Entry 7N1H (electron microscopy, 4.30 A resolution (low resolution: residue-level contacts below are approximate; hydrogen-bond / salt-bridge calls are withheld)); this record covers chains C and G of the 16 polymer chains in the assembly.

Chain C:
Molecule: E1 envelope glycoprotein
Source organism: Venezuelan equine encephalitis virus
Reference sequence: A0A0C4MX98 (A0A0C4MX98_9VIRU); residues 1-442 here correspond to UniProt positions 814-1255 (UniProt number = residue number + 813)
Sequence (442 residues; each row starts with the number of its first residue):
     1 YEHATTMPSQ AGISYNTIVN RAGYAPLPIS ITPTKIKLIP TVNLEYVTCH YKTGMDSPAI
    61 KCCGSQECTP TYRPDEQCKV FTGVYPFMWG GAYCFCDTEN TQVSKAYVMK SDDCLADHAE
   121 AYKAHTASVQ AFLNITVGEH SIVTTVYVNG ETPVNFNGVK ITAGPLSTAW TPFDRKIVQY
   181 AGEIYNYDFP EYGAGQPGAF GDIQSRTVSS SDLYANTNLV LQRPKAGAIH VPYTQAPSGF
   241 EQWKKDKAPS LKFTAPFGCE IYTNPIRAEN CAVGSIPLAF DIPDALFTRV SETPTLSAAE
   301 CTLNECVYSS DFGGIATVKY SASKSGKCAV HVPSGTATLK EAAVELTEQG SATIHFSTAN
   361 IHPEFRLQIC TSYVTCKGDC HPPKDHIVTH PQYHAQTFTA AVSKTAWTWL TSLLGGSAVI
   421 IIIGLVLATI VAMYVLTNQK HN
Disulfides: Cys49-Cys114, Cys62-Cys94, Cys63-Cys96, Cys301-Cys376, Cys306-Cys380, Cys328-Cys370
Glycans and other covalent adducts: N-acetylglucosamine (NAG) linked to Asn134

Chain G:
Molecule: E2 envelope glycoprotein
Source organism: Venezuelan equine encephalitis virus
Reference sequence: A0A0C4MX98 (A0A0C4MX98_9VIRU); residues 1-423 here correspond to UniProt positions 335-757 (UniProt number = residue number + 334)
Sequence (423 residues; each row starts with the number of its first residue):
     1 STEELFNEYK LTRPYMARCI RCAVGSCHSP IAIEAVKSDG HDGYVRLQTS SQYGLDSSGN
    61 LKGRTMRYDM HGTIKEIPLH QVSLYTSRPC HIVDGHGYFL LARCPAGDSI TMEFKKDSVR
   121 HSCSVPYEVK FNPVGRELYT HPPEHGVEQA CQVYAHDAQN RGAYVEMHLP GSEVDSSLVS
   181 LSGSSVTVTP PDGTSALVEC ECGGTKISET INKTKQFSQC TKKEQCRAYR LQNDKWVYNS
   241 DKLPKAAGAT LKGKLHVPFL LADGKCTVPL APEPMITFGF RSVSLKLHPK NPTYLITRQL
   301 ADEPHYTHEL ISEPAVRNFT VTEKGWEFVW GNHPPKRFWA QETAPGNPHG LPHEVITHYY
   361 HRYPMSTILG LSICAAIATV SVAASTWLFC RSRVACLTPY RLTPNARIPF CLAVLCCART
   421 ARA
Disulfides: Cys19-Cys123, Cys22-Cys27, Cys90-Cys104, Cys151-Cys266, Cys396-Cys417
Glycans and other covalent adducts: N-acetylglucosamine (NAG) linked to Asn318

Interface between chain C and chain G:
Residue-residue contacts (119):
  Gln10(C) with Trp339(G)
  His50(C) with Asp39(G)
  Lys52(C) with Lys37(G); Gln48(G); Tyr238(G)
  Met55(C) with Asp241(G)
  Asp56(C) with Asn239(G); Asp241(G); Lys245(G)
  Ser57(C) with Asn239(G); Ser240(G); Leu243(G); Pro244(G); Lys245(G)
  Pro58(C) with Asp241(G); Pro244(G); Lys245(G)
  Cys63(C) with Glu201(G)
  Phe87(C) with Arg18(G); His28(G)
  Met88(C) with His28(G); Val174(G)
  Trp89(C) with Met16(G); His28(G); His71(G); Gly72(G); Glu173(G)
  Gly90(C) with Ser176(G)
  Gly91(C) with Ser176(G)
  Tyr93(C) with Ser172(G); Val174(G); Tyr229(G)
  Phe95(C) with Glu224(G); Gln225(G)
  Ser111(C) with Lys37(G)
  Asp112(C) with Val165(G)
  Asp113(C) with Lys37(G); Asp39(G); Arg46(G); Tyr154(G); Leu261(G)
  Ala116(C) with Gln152(G); Leu261(G)
  Asp117(C) with Asp39(G); Leu261(G)
  Gly227(C) with Arg18(G)
  Ala228(C) with Arg18(G)
  Ile229(C) with Arg18(G); Lys242(G)
  Val231(C) with Asp241(G)
  Lys244(C) with Asn132(G)
  Lys245(C) with Glu128(G)
  Pro249(C) with Tyr306(G); His308(G)
  Lys252(C) with Arg298(G)
  Phe253(C) with Arg136(G); Ile296(G); Arg298(G); Tyr306(G)
  Thr254(C) with Pro304(G); Tyr306(G)
  Ala255(C) with Arg298(G)
  Pro256(C) with Ala301(G); Asp302(G); Pro304(G)
  Phe257(C) with Leu300(G); Ala301(G); Asp302(G)
  Gly258(C) with Arg298(G); Leu300(G); Arg337(G)
  Cys259(C) with Arg298(G)
  Glu260(C) with Arg298(G); Arg337(G)
  Ser309(C) with Gln341(G)
  Ser310(C) with Gln341(G)
  Ile361(C) with Glu342(G); Arg362(G)
  His362(C) with His349(G)
  Asp379(C) with His349(G)
  Pro383(C) with Glu342(G)
  Asp385(C) with Gln341(G)
  His386(C) with Phe278(G); Gly279(G); Gln341(G); Thr343(G)
  Ile387(C) with Phe278(G); Gly279(G)
  Val388(C) with Phe338(G); Trp339(G); Gln341(G)
  Thr389(C) with Arg337(G); Phe338(G); Trp339(G)
  His390(C) with Trp339(G)
  Pro391(C) with Trp339(G)
  His394(C) with Trp339(G)
  Gln396(C) with Glu323(G); Tyr363(G)
  Ala400(C) with Arg362(G)
  Ala401(C) with Asn347(G); Tyr359(G); Arg362(G); Tyr363(G)
  Val402(C) with Asn347(G)
  Ser403(C) with Asn347(G); Pro348(G); His349(G)
  Thr405(C) with His349(G); Leu351(G)
  Ala406(C) with His349(G)
  Leu414(C) with Cys374(G); Ile377(G)
  Ser417(C) with Ser381(G)
  Ile421(C) with Ser381(G)
  Leu425(C) with Leu388(G)
  Ala428(C) with Ser392(G)
  Val435(C) with Ala395(G)
  Gln439(C) with Thr398(G)
Other interface residues (no listed pair), chain C (81 interface residues in all): Tyr51, Cys62, Ala92, Cys96, Leu115, Ala181, His230, Glu241, Lys247, Tyr308, Ala359, Pro382, Trp409, Ala418, Gly424, Val431, Asn438
Other interface residues (no listed pair), chain G (81 interface residues in all): Ala35, His41, Gly162, Asp175, Ser177, Arg227, Phe280, Ser282, Val283, Gln299, Glu327, Ala340, Pro352, Val355, Ala378, Ser385, Cys396, Leu415

In short:
Chain C and chain G each contribute 81 residues to their interface.
Here chain C is E1 envelope glycoprotein and chain G is E2 envelope glycoprotein, both from Venezuelan equine
encephalitis virus. Entry 7N1H (CryoEM structure of Venezuelan equine encephalitis virus VLP in complex with
the LDLRAD3 receptor) was determined by electron microscopy together with 7N1I from the same study.
